PDB entry 8U8E | electron microscopy, 3.33 A resolution | chains B and C of the 4 polymer chains in the assembly

[Chain B]
Molecule: THP1 isoform 1
Organism: Saccharomyces cerevisiae
Reference sequence: A0A8H4BWR8 (A0A8H4BWR8_YEASX); numbering as in UniProt (aligned over 1-455)
Sequence (455 residues; each row starts with the number of its first residue):
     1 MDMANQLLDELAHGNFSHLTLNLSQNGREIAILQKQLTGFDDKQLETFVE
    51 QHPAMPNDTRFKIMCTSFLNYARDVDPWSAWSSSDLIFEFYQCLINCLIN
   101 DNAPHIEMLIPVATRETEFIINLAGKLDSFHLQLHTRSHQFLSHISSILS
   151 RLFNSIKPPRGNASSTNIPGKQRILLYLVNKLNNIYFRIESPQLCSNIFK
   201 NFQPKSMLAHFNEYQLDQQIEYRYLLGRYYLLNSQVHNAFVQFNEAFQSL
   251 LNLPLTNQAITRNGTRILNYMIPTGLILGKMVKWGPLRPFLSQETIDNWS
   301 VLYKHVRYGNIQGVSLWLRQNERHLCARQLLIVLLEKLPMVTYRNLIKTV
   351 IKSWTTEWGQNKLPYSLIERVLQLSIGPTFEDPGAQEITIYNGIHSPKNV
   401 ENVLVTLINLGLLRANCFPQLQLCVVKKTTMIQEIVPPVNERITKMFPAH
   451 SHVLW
Not modelled in the structure: 1, 160-166

[Chain C]
Molecule: 26S proteasome complex subunit SEM1
Organism: Saccharomyces cerevisiae
Reference sequence: A0A6A5Q1X7 (A0A6A5Q1X7_YEASX); residues 1-89 here = UniProt positions 1-89
Sequence (89 residues; numbered 1 to 89; the number before each row is that of its first residue):
     1 MSTDVAAAQAQSKIDLTKKKNEEINKKSLEEDDEFEDFPIDTWANGETIK
    51 SNAVTQTNIWEENWDDVEVDDDFTNELKAELDRYKRENQ
Not modelled in the structure: 1-30, 40-56, 89

[How chain B and chain C interact]
Pairs across the interface - 65 pairs, chain B then chain C:
  Asn184(B) - Glu34(C)
  Arg188(B) - Glu34(C)  salt bridge
  Asp217(B) - Phe38(C)
  Ile220(B) - Phe35(C)  hydrophobic
  Glu221(B) - Phe35(C)
  Tyr224(B) - Asp33(C)  hydrogen bond (side chain-backbone)
  Tyr224(B) - Phe35(C)  hydrophobic
  Arg228(B) - Asp33(C)  salt bridge
  Phe240(B) - Trp60(C)  hydrophobic
  Asn244(B) - Trp60(C)  hydrogen bond
  Phe247(B) - Ile59(C)  hydrophobic
  Gln248(B) - Thr57(C)
  Leu251(B) - Thr57(C)
  Asn257(B) - Pro39(C)
  Ile260(B) - Phe38(C)  hydrophobic
  Arg262(B) - Glu36(C)  salt bridge
  Asn263(B) - Phe35(C)
  Asn263(B) - Glu36(C)  hydrogen bond (side chain-backbone)
  Asn263(B) - Phe38(C)
  Arg266(B) - Glu31(C)  salt bridge
  Arg266(B) - Asp32(C)  salt bridge
  Arg266(B) - Asp33(C)
  Arg266(B) - Glu34(C)  hydrogen bond (side chain-backbone)
  Arg266(B) - Glu36(C)  salt bridge
  Tyr270(B) - Asp33(C)  hydrogen bond
  Met271(B) - Ile59(C)  hydrophobic
  Met271(B) - Trp60(C)  hydrophobic
  Gly279(B) - Trp64(C)  hydrogen bond (backbone-side chain)
  Lys280(B) - Trp60(C)
  Met281(B) - Trp60(C)
  Met281(B) - Glu61(C)  hydrogen bond (backbone-backbone)
  Val282(B) - Ile59(C)
  Val282(B) - Trp60(C)  hydrophobic
  Lys283(B) - Asn58(C)
  Lys283(B) - Ile59(C)  hydrogen bond (backbone-backbone)
  Lys283(B) - Trp60(C)  hydrogen bond (side chain-backbone)
  Lys283(B) - Glu61(C)
  Pro286(B) - Ile59(C)  hydrophobic
  Arg307(B) - Trp64(C)  hydrogen bond (side chain-backbone)
  Tyr308(B) - Val69(C)  hydrogen bond (side chain-backbone)
  Tyr308(B) - Asp71(C)
  Tyr308(B) - Phe73(C)
  Tyr308(B) - Thr74(C)
  Gly309(B) - Phe73(C)
  Asn310(B) - Phe73(C)
  Arg328(B) - Asp33(C)  salt bridge
  Asn345(B) - Trp64(C)
  Leu346(B) - Leu77(C)  hydrophobic
  Thr349(B) - Leu77(C)
  Val350(B) - Leu81(C)  hydrophobic
  Lys352(B) - Glu68(C)  salt bridge
  Ser353(B) - Leu81(C)
  Trp354(B) - Tyr84(C)  hydrophobic
  Trp358(B) - Lys85(C)
  Pro364(B) - Tyr84(C)
  Ser366(B) - Tyr84(C)  hydrogen bond
  Leu367(B) - Leu81(C)  hydrophobic
  Leu367(B) - Tyr84(C)  hydrophobic
  Arg370(B) - Glu80(C)  salt bridge
  Arg370(B) - Arg83(C)
  Arg370(B) - Tyr84(C)
  Val371(B) - Leu77(C)  hydrophobic
  Val371(B) - Leu81(C)  hydrophobic
  Leu374(B) - Phe73(C)  hydrophobic
  Leu374(B) - Glu76(C)
Other interface residues (no listed pair), chain B (53 interface residues in all): Ala259, Gly275, Leu287, Lys304, Arg344, Lys348, Ser375, Pro438, Val439
Other interface residues (no listed pair), chain C (32 interface residues in all): Asp37, Glu62, Asp65, Val67, Lys78, Asp82

[Overview]
53 residues of chain B and 32 residues of chain C are in contact, with 12 hydrogen bonds and 9 salt bridges.
Among the polar pairs are Arg188(B)-Glu34(C), Arg228(B)-Asp33(C) and Arg262(B)-Glu36(C).
Here chain B is THP1 isoform 1 and chain C is 26S proteasome complex subunit SEM1, both from Saccharomyces
cerevisiae. Entry 8U8E (Cryo-EM structure of the TREX-2 complex in association with Sub2) was determined by
electron microscopy, deposited together with 8U8C and 8U8D.
